Entry 2WK7 (X-ray diffraction, 2.50 A resolution); this record covers chains A and B.

== Chain A (and B) ==
Name: Cai-1 autoinducer synthase
From: Vibrio cholerae O1 biovar el tor
Notes: EC 2.3.-.-; chain B of this document is another copy of the same molecule, construct and numbering; everything in this record applies to it too
Reference sequence: Q9KM65 (CQSA_VIBCH); residues 1-389 here = UniProt positions 1-389
Chain sequence (393 residues; row label = number of the first residue in the row):
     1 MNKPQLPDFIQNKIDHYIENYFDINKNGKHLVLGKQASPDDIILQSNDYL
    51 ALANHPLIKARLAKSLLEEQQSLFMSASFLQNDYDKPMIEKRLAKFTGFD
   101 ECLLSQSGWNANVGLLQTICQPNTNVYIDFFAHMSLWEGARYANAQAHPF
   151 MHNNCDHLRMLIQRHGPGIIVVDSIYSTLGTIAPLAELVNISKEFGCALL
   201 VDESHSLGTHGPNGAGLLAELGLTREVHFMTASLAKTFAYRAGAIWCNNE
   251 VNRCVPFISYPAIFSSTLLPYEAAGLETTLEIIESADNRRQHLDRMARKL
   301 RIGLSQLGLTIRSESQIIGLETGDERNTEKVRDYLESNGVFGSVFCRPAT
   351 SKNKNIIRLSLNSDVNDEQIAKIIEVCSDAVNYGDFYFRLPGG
Not modelled in the structure: 1-3, 390-393 (chain B: 1-3, 69-74, 391-393)

== Chain A / chain B interface ==
Contacting residue pairs (144; chain A residue first):
  P4(A) with R225(B); E226(B); H228(B)
  Q5(A) with H228(B), hydrogen bond (backbone-side chain)
  L6(A) with H228(B); F229(B), hydrophobic; N249(B)
  P7(A) with C197(B); A198(B)
  F9(A) with Q121(B); T124(B); G168(B); I169(B), hydrophobic
  I10(A) with A198(B), hydrophobic
  K13(A) with T118(B), hydrogen bond (side chain-backbone); C120(B); Q121(B)
  I14(A) with C254(B), hydrophobic
  Y17(A) with C254(B), hydrophobic; F257(B); I258(B)
  I18(A) with E250(B); C254(B), hydrophobic
  F22(A) with R253(B); F257(B), hydrophobic
  K29(A) with N82(B)
  H30(A) with F257(B)
  V32(A) with F79(B), hydrophobic; F257(B), hydrophobic
  L33(A) with S78(B); F79(B), hydrophobic; N82(B); F257(B), hydrophobic
  Q36(A) with Y84(B)
  N54(A) with E68(B)
  K59(A) with L66(B); L67(B); E68(B), hydrogen bond (side chain-backbone)
  L62(A) with L66(B), hydrophobic
  A63(A) with L66(B); L67(B), hydrophobic
  L66(A) with K59(B); L62(B), hydrophobic; A63(B)
  L67(A) with K59(B), hydrogen bond (backbone-side chain); A63(B), hydrophobic
  E69(A) with N54(B); K59(B)
  Q70(A) with A53(B); N54(B), hydrogen bond (backbone-side chain)
  S72(A) with S46(B), hydrogen bond (backbone-side chain); D48(B), hydrogen bond; A53(B)
  F74(A) with S46(B); N47(B), hydrogen bond (backbone-backbone); A53(B), hydrophobic; A235(B); A239(B); Y240(B)
  M75(A) with S46(B)
  S78(A) with V32(B); L33(B)
  F79(A) with V32(B), hydrophobic; L33(B); S343(B); V344(B)
  Q81(A) with L33(B)
  N82(A) with K29(B), hydrogen bond; L33(B); G34(B)
  Y84(A) with K35(B); Q36(B)
  Q106(A) with R241(B), hydrogen bond (backbone-side chain)
  S107(A) with S265(B)
  W109(A) with Y260(B), hydrophobic; F264(B), hydrophobic; S265(B)
  Q117(A) with K13(B), hydrogen bond (backbone-side chain)
  T118(A) with K13(B), hydrogen bond (backbone-side chain)
  I119(A) with I10(B)
  C120(A) with K13(B), hydrogen bond (backbone-side chain)
  Q121(A) with K13(B)
  T124(A) with F9(B)
  H133(A) with F264(B)
  M134(A) with Y260(B), hydrophobic; F264(B), hydrophobic
  E138(A) with Y260(B)
  R141(A) with Y142(B), hydrogen bond (side chain-backbone); N144(B), hydrogen bond
  Y142(A) with R141(B), hydrogen bond (backbone-side chain); Y142(B), hydrophobic
  N144(A) with R141(B), hydrogen bond
  G168(A) with F9(B)
  I169(A) with F9(B), hydrophobic
  G196(A) with P7(B)
  C197(A) with P7(B)
  A198(A) with P7(B); I10(B), hydrophobic
  R225(A) with P4(B)
  E226(A) with P4(B)
  V227(A) with P4(B)
  H228(A) with P4(B); Q5(B), hydrogen bond (side chain-backbone); L6(B)
  A235(A) with S266(B)
  R241(A) with Q106(B), hydrogen bond (side chain-backbone); R241(B), hydrogen bond (backbone-side chain); S266(B); T267(B); L268(B); E272(B), salt bridge
  N248(A) with P4(B)
  N249(A) with L6(B)
  E250(A) with Q11(B), hydrogen bond; I18(B)
  V251(A) with L6(B), hydrophobic
  R253(A) with F22(B)
  C254(A) with I14(B), hydrophobic; Y17(B), hydrophobic; I18(B), hydrophobic
  F257(A) with Y17(B); F22(B), hydrophobic; H30(B); V32(B), hydrophobic; L33(B), hydrophobic
  I258(A) with Y17(B)
  Y260(A) with W109(B), hydrophobic; M134(B), hydrophobic; E138(B); P348(B)
  F264(A) with W109(B), hydrophobic; H133(B), hydrogen bond (backbone-side chain); M134(B), hydrophobic; A349(B), hydrophobic
  S265(A) with S107(B); W109(B)
  S266(A) with A235(B)
  T267(A) with R241(B)
  L268(A) with R241(B)
  Y271(A) with L62(B)
  E272(A) with R241(B), salt bridge
  V344(A) with F79(B)
  P348(A) with Y260(B)
  A349(A) with F264(B), hydrophobic
Also at the interface, not in a pair above, chain A (88 interface residues in all): D15, K35, Q45, E68, P167, F229, Y240, P261, I263, L269, S343
Also at the interface, not in a pair above, chain B (90 interface residues in all): Q45, A60, M75, Q117, I119, P167, G196, V227, K236, N248, V251, I263, Y271, F345

== In short ==
88 residues of chain A face 90 of chain B across their interface; the contacts include 22 hydrogen bonds and 2
salt bridges. Polar pairs include R241(A)-E272(B), Q5(A)-H228(B) and K13(A)-T118(B).
Both chains are Cai-1 autoinducer synthase (Vibrio cholerae O1 biovar el tor). Entry 2WK7 (Structure of apo
form of Vibrio cholerae CqsA) was determined by X-ray diffraction, deposited together with 2WK8, 2WK9 and
2WKA.
